PDB entry 8X6D | X-ray diffraction, 2.00 A resolution | chains C and F of the 5 polymer chains in the assembly

== Chain C ==
Molecule: 23-nt DNA strand
Sequence (23 nucleotides; each row starts with the number of its first residue):
     1 GTTAGGGTTA GGGTTAGGGT TAG

== Chain F ==
Name: Protein TBF1
Source organism: Saccharomyces cerevisiae S288C
Reference sequence: Q02457 (TBF1_YEAST); residues 400-500 here = UniProt positions 400-500
Amino-acid sequence (102 residues; each row starts with the number of its first residue):
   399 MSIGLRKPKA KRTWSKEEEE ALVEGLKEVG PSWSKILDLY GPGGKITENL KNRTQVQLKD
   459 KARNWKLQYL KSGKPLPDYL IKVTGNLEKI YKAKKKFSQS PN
Not modelled in the structure: 399-406, 487-500
Sequence notes: initiating methionine (399)
Swiss-Prot annotation at these positions:
  - DNA-binding region: Trp431 to Leu456 (H-T-H motif)

== How chain C and chain F interact ==
Contacting residue pairs - 18 pairs, chain C then chain F:
  DT2(C) with Ser432(F), phosphate contact; Gln453(F), hydrogen bond to the phosphate
  DT3(C) with Ser430(F), phosphate contact; Trp431(F), hydrogen bond to the phosphate; Ser432(F), hydrogen bond to the phosphate; Gln453(F), base contact
  DA4(C) with Trp431(F), hydrogen bond to the phosphate; Lys457(F), base contact; Thr482(F), sugar contact
  DG5(C) with Lys457(F), hydrogen bond to the base; Arg461(F), base contact; Thr482(F), hydrogen bond to the phosphate
  DG6(C) with Lys457(F), hydrogen bond to the base; Arg461(F), hydrogen bond to the base; Asn484(F), phosphate contact
  DG7(C) with Arg461(F), hydrogen bond to the base
  DT9(C) with Lys409(F), hydrogen bond to the base
  DA10(C) with Lys409(F), sugar contact
Also at the interface, not in a pair above, chain F (13 interface residues in all): Pro429, Val454, Asp458, Gly483

== Summary ==
The interface between chain C and chain F involves 8 residues on one side and 13 on the other; the contacts
include 10 hydrogen bonds. Among the polar pairs are DG5(C)-Lys457(F), DG6(C)-Lys457(F) and DG6(C)-Arg461(F).
Chain C is a 23-nt DNA strand and chain F is Protein TBF1 (Saccharomyces cerevisiae S288C); the structure,
Crystal structure of the C-terminal TBF1, was determined by X-ray diffraction.
